PDB entry 7DCT | X-ray diffraction, 2.36 A resolution | chains A and G of the 5 polymer chains in the assembly

Chain A:
Name: Heat shock factor protein 1
Organism: Homo sapiens
Reference sequence: Q00613 (HSF1_HUMAN); numbering as in UniProt (aligned over 15-120)
Sequence (113 residues; each row starts with the number of its first residue):
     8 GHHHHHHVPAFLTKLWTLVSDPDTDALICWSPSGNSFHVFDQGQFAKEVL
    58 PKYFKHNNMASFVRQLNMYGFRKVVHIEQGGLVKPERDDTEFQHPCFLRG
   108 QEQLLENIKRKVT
Not modelled in the structure: 8-13, 84-95, 120
Construct notes: expression tag (8-14)
What the authors report for this chain:
  - binding site for the 24-nt DNA strand (chain G): Asn74, Arg117

Chain G:
Molecule: 24-nt DNA strand
Organism: Homo sapiens
Sequence (24 nucleotides; each row starts with the number of its first residue; numbering starts at 0):
     0 TGTGCGTTCTAGAATATTCGCGAG

How chain A and chain G interact:
Contacting residue pairs (10; chain A residue first):
  Lys62(A) - DT16(G)  hydrogen bond to the phosphate
  Lys62(A) - DT17(G)  salt bridge to the phosphate
  Arg71(A) - DA10(G)  hydrogen bond to the base
  Arg71(A) - DG11(G)  hydrogen bond to the base
  Asn74(A) - DT9(G)  phosphate contact
  Asn74(A) - DA10(G)  phosphate contact
  Arg79(A) - DT9(G)  phosphate contact
  Lys80(A) - DC8(G)  salt bridge to the phosphate
  Lys80(A) - DT9(G)  hydrogen bond to the phosphate
  Lys118(A) - DA10(G)  salt bridge to the phosphate
Interface residues without a listed pair, chain A (9 interface residues in all): Val70, Val82, Phe99
Interface residues without a listed pair, chain G (7 interface residues in all): DA12

In short:
9 residues of chain A face 7 of chain G across their interface, with 4 hydrogen bonds and 3 salt bridges.
Polar pairs include Arg71(A)-DA10(G), Arg71(A)-DG11(G) and Lys62(A)-DT16(G). From the paper: a binding site
for the 24-nt DNA strand (chain G) at Asn74(A) and Arg117(A).
Chain A is Heat shock factor protein 1 and chain G is a 24-nt DNA strand, both from Homo sapiens; the
structure, Crystal structure of HSF1 DNA-binding domain in complex with 3-site HSE DNA (24 bp), was determined
by X-ray diffraction together with 7DCJ, 7DCS and 7DCU from the same study.
